8E67 - chains C and A of the 3 polymer chains in the assembly; structure by X-ray diffraction, 2.30 A resolution.

== Chain C ==
Molecule: Complementary 15 bp strand
Sequence (15 nucleotides; row label = number of the first residue in the row):
     1 TCTCACATCCGGCTT

== Chain A ==
Name: Transcription factor ETV6
From: Mus musculus
UniProt: E9Q8J8 (E9Q8J8_MOUSE); residues 329-426 here correspond to UniProt positions 240-337 (UniProt number = residue number - 89)
Sequence (101 residues; each row starts with the number of its first residue):
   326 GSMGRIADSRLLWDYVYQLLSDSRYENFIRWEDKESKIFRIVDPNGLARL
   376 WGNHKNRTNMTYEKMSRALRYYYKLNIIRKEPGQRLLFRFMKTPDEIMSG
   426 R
Not modelled in the structure: 326-330, 424-426
Differences from the reference sequence: expression tag (326-328); conflict Ser334 (Cys245 in E9Q8J8); engineered mutation Tyr396 (His307 in E9Q8J8)

== Interface between chain C and chain A ==
Residue-residue contacts (18):
  DA5(C) - Leu336(A)  phosphate contact
  DC6(C) - Leu336(A)  phosphate contact
  DC6(C) - Leu337(A)  hydrogen bond to the phosphate
  DC6(C) - Trp376(A)  phosphate contact
  DC6(C) - Lys380(A)  hydrogen bond to the phosphate
  DC6(C) - Ala393(A)  sugar contact
  DC6(C) - Tyr397(A)  hydrogen bond to the phosphate
  DA7(C) - Trp376(A)  hydrogen bond to the phosphate
  DA7(C) - Lys380(A)  salt bridge to the phosphate
  DA7(C) - Arg382(A)  hydrogen bond to the phosphate
  DA7(C) - Met385(A)  phosphate contact
  DA7(C) - Tyr396(A)  hydrogen bond to the base
  DT8(C) - Arg382(A)  salt bridge to the phosphate
  DT8(C) - Met385(A)  phosphate contact
  DT8(C) - Lys389(A)  salt bridge to the phosphate
  DT8(C) - Arg392(A)  base contact
  DC9(C) - Arg392(A)  base contact
  DC10(C) - Glu388(A)  base contact
Interface residues without a listed pair, chain A (16 interface residues in all): Arg335, Trp338, Thr383, Asn384

== In short ==
6 residues of chain C face 16 of chain A across their interface; the contacts include 6 hydrogen bonds and 3
salt bridges. Polar contacts include DA7(C)-Tyr396(A), DC6(C)-Leu337(A) and DC6(C)-Lys380(A).
Here chain C is Complementary 15 bp strand and chain A is Transcription factor ETV6 (Mus musculus). Entry 8E67
(ETV6 H396Y variant bound to DNA containing the sequence GGAT) was determined by X-ray diffraction.
